PDB entry 6HZ6 | electron microscopy, 4.30 A resolution (low resolution: residue-level contacts below are approximate; hydrogen-bond / salt-bridge calls are withheld) | chains E and F of the 14 polymer chains in the assembly

# Chain E (and F)
Name: 5-methylcytosine-specific restriction enzyme B
Organism: Escherichia coli (strain K12)
Notes: EC 3.1.21.-; chain F of this document is another copy of the same molecule, construct and numbering; everything in this record applies to it too
UniProtKB: P15005 (MCRB_ECOLI), isoform P15005-2; residues 162-459 here correspond to UniProt positions 1-298 (UniProt number = residue number - 161)
Amino-acid sequence (307 residues; numbered 162 to 468; the number before each row is that of its first residue):
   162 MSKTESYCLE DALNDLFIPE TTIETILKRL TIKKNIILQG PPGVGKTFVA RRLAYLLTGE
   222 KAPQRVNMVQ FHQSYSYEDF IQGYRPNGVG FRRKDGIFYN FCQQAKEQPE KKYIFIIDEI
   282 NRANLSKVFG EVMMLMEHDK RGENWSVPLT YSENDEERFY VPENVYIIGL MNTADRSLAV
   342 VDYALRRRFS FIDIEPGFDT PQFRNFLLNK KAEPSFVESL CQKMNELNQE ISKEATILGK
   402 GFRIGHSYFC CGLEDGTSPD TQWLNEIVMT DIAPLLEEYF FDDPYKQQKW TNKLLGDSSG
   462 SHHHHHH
Not modelled in the structure: 162-172, 458-468
Sequence notes: expression tag (460-468)
Ligand contacts:
  - GDP (guanosine-5'-diphosphate), molecule 1: Asp176, Leu177, Phe178, Pro203, Gly204, Val205, Gly206, Lys207, Thr208, Phe209, Phe367, His407, Ser408, Cys411, Cys412
  - GDP, molecule 2: Glu298, Asp300, Lys301
From the paper describing this entry:
  - mutagenesis - R348A: decreased catalytic activity
  - mutagenesis - R283A: abolished catalytic activity on GTP (citing earlier work)

# Interface between chain E and chain F
Residue-residue contacts - 27 pairs, chain E then chain F:
  Thr208(E) - Lys301(F)
  Arg212(E) - Trp306(F)
  Met229(E) - Trp306(F)
  Gln231(E) - Met295(F)
  Gln231(E) - Arg349(F)
  His233(E) - Gly291(F)
  His233(E) - Glu292(F)
  His233(E) - Met294(F)
  Ser235(E) - Lys288(F)
  Pro247(E) - Tyr245(F)
  Asn248(E) - Tyr245(F)
  Gly249(E) - Phe252(F)
  Arg253(E) - Ser313(F)
  Arg253(E) - Glu314(F)
  Lys255(E) - Ser313(F)
  Asn261(E) - Asp316(F)
  Asp279(E) - Arg348(F)
  Glu280(E) - Tyr344(F)
  Glu280(E) - Arg348(F)
  Arg283(E) - Tyr344(F)
  Asn333(E) - Tyr344(F)
  Asp336(E) - Tyr344(F)
  Asp336(E) - Arg347(F)
  Met430(E) - Arg190(F)
  Thr431(E) - Arg190(F)
  Asp432(E) - Lys194(F)
  Glu439(E) - Arg347(F)
Also at the interface, not in a pair above, chain E (23 interface residues in all): Asp240, Arg246
Also at the interface, not in a pair above, chain F (22 interface residues in all): Ser287, Leu310, Thr311, Tyr312

# Overview
23 residues of chain E face 22 of chain F across their interface. Chain E binds GDP. From the paper: R348A of
chain E reduces catalytic activity; R283A of chain E abolishes catalytic activity on GTP.
Chain E and chain F are both 5-methylcytosine-specific restriction enzyme B (Escherichia coli (strain K12));
the structure, Structure of McrBC without DNA binding domains (Class 2), was determined by electron microscopy
together with 6HZ4, 6HZ5, 6HZ7, 6HZ8 and 6HZ9 from the same study.
